Entry 7VN9 (X-ray diffraction, 4.49 A resolution (low resolution: residue-level contacts below are approximate; hydrogen-bond / salt-bridge calls are withheld)); this record covers chains H and L of the 3 polymer chains in the assembly.

== Chain H ==
Protein: C04 Fab heavy chain
From: Homo sapiens
Notes: antibody fragment or engineered binder
Chain sequence (231 residues; numbered 1 to 231; the number before each row is that of its first residue):
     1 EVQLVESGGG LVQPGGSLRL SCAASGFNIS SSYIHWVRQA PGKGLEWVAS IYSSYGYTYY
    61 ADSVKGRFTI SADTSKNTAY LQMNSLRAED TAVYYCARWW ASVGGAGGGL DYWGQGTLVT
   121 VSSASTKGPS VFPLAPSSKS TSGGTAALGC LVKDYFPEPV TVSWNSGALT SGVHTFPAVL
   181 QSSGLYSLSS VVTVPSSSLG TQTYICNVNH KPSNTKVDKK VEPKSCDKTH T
Disordered / not traced: 1, 140-143, 224-231
Disulfide bonds: Cys22-Cys96, Cys150-Cys206

== Chain L ==
Protein: C04 Fab light chain
From: Homo sapiens
Notes: antibody fragment or engineered binder
Chain sequence (215 residues; each row starts with the number of its first residue):
     1 DIQMTQSPSS LSASVGDRVT ITCRASQSVS SAVAWYQQKP GKAPKLLIYS ASSLYSGVPS
    61 RFSGSRSGTD FTLTISSLQP EDFATYYCQQ GYGWLITFGQ GTKVEIKRTV AAPSVFIFPP
   121 SDSQLKSGTA SVVCLLNNFY PREAKVQWKV DNALQSGNSQ ESVTEQDSKD STYSLSSTLT
   181 LSKADYEKHK VYACEVTHQG LSSPVTKSFN RGECG
Disordered / not traced: 214-215
Disulfide bonds: Cys23-Cys88, Cys134-Cys194

== How chain H and chain L interact ==
Residue-residue contacts - 65 pairs, chain H then chain L:
  Tyr33(H) with Gly93(L); Trp94(L)
  His35(H) with Gly93(L)
  Val37(H) with Phe98(L)
  Gln39(H) with Gln38(L)
  Lys43(H) with Tyr87(L)
  Gly44(H) with Tyr87(L)
  Leu45(H) with Tyr87(L); Phe98(L)
  Glu46(H) with Gln3(L); Thr97(L); Phe98(L)
  Trp47(H) with Leu95(L); Ile96(L); Phe98(L)
  Ser50(H) with Gly93(L)
  Tyr95(H) with Lys42(L); Ala43(L); Pro44(L)
  Trp99(H) with Tyr92(L); Gly93(L)
  Trp100(H) with Tyr49(L); Tyr55(L)
  Gly105(H) with Trp94(L)
  Gly108(H) with Tyr49(L)
  Gly109(H) with Tyr36(L)
  Leu110(H) with Tyr36(L); Leu46(L)
  Asp111(H) with Leu46(L)
  Tyr112(H) with Tyr55(L)
  Trp113(H) with Pro44(L)
  Gly114(H) with Ala43(L)
  Phe132(H) with Ser123(L); Gln124(L)
  Pro133(H) with Ser121(L)
  Leu134(H) with Phe118(L); Val133(L)
  Ala135(H) with Phe118(L)
  Ser137(H) with Ile117(L)
  Ser138(H) with Lys207(L)
  Lys139(H) with Phe116(L); Lys207(L)
  Thr145(H) with Phe116(L)
  Ala146(H) with Phe116(L)
  Ala147(H) with Phe118(L)
  Leu148(H) with Phe118(L)
  Lys153(H) with Ser131(L)
  His174(H) with Asn137(L); Asn138(L); Asp167(L); Ser174(L)
  Phe176(H) with Ser162(L); Thr164(L); Ser174(L); Leu175(L); Ser176(L)
  Pro177(H) with Ser162(L); Val163(L)
  Val179(H) with Gln160(L); Ser162(L)
  Leu180(H) with Gln160(L)
  Gln181(H) with Gln160(L)
  Ser182(H) with Gln160(L)
  Ser189(H) with Ser176(L)
  Thr193(H) with Asn137(L)
Also at the interface, not in a pair above, chain H (49 interface residues in all): Tyr59, Arg98, Ser102, Gly107, Gly149, Ala178, Val191
Also at the interface, not in a pair above, chain L (41 interface residues in all): Lys45, Thr129, Leu135, Leu136, Glu161

== Overview ==
The interface between chain H and chain L involves 49 residues on one side and 41 on the other.
Chain H is C04 Fab heavy chain and chain L is C04 Fab light chain, both from Homo sapiens; the structure,
Crystal structure of human coronavirus 229E spike protein receptor-binding domain in complex with C04 Fab, was
determined by X-ray diffraction together with 7VMZ from the same study.
